Entry 4QXJ (X-ray diffraction, 2.80 A resolution); this record covers chains E and F of the 28 polymer chains in the assembly.

Chain E:
Protein: Proteasome subunit alpha type-6
Organism: Saccharomyces cerevisiae
Notes: EC 3.4.25.1
UniProt: P40302 (PSA6_YEAST); residues 0-233 here correspond to UniProt positions 1-234 (UniProt number = residue number + 1)
Chain sequence (234 residues; each row starts with the number of its first residue; numbering starts at 0):
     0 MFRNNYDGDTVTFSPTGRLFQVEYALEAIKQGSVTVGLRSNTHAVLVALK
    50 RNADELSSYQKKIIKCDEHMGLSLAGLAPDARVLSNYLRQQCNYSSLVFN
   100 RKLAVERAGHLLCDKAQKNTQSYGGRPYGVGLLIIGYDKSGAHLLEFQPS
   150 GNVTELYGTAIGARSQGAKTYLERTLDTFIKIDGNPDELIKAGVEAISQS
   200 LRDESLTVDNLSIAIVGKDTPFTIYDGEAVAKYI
Not modelled in the structure: 0-2
Curated features (UniProtKB/Swiss-Prot):
  - modified residue: Ser13 (Phosphoserine)
  - cross-link: Lys190 (Glycyl lysine isopeptide (Lys-Gly) (interchain with G-Cter in ubiquitin))

Chain F:
Protein: Probable proteasome subunit alpha type-7
Organism: Saccharomyces cerevisiae
Notes: EC 3.4.25.1
UniProt: P21242 (PSA7_YEAST); residues -3 to 284 here correspond to UniProt positions 1-288 (UniProt number = residue number + 4)
Chain sequence (288 residues; numbered -3 to 284; the number before each row is that of its first residue; numbers below 1 keep their minus sign (Met-3 is residue -3)):
    -3 MTSIGTGYDLSNSVFSPDGRNFQVEYAVKAVENGTTSIGIKCNDGVVFAV
    47 EKLITSKLLVPQKNVKIQVVDRHIGCVYSGLIPDGRHLVNRGREEAASFK
    97 KLYKTPIPIPAFADRLGQYVQAHTLYNSVRPFGVSTIFGGVDKNGAHLYM
   147 LEPSGSYWGYKGAATGKGRQSAKAELEKLVDHHPEGLSAREAVKQAAKII
   197 YLAHEDNKEKDFELEISWCSLSETNGLHKFVKGDLLQEAIDFAQKEINGD
   247 DDEDEDDSDNVMSSDDENAPVATNANATTDQEGDIHLE
Not modelled in the structure: -3 to 1, 245-284
Curated features (UniProtKB/Swiss-Prot):
  - modified residue: Thr-2 (N-acetylthreonine)

How chain E and chain F interact:
Residue-residue contacts (62; chain E residue first):
  Asn4(E) - Leu6(F)
  Tyr5(E) - Asp5(F)  hydrogen bond
  Tyr5(E) - Leu6(F)  hydrophobic
  Thr9(E) - Arg126(F)
  Val10(E) - Gln19(F)
  Val10(E) - Asn123(F)
  Val10(E) - Ser124(F)
  Val10(E) - Val125(F)
  Val10(E) - Arg126(F)
  Thr11(E) - Leu6(F)
  Thr11(E) - Gln19(F)
  Phe12(E) - Gln19(F)  hydrogen bond (backbone-side chain)
  Phe12(E) - Tyr22(F)
  Phe12(E) - Ala23(F)  hydrophobic
  Phe12(E) - Arg126(F)
  Phe12(E) - Pro127(F)
  Ser13(E) - Tyr22(F)
  Pro14(E) - Tyr22(F)  hydrophobic
  Pro14(E) - Lys25(F)
  Thr15(E) - Lys25(F)
  Gly16(E) - Tyr22(F)
  Gly16(E) - Ala26(F)
  Leu18(E) - Leu77(F)  hydrophobic
  Leu18(E) - Arg126(F)
  His109(E) - Arg82(F)
  Cys112(E) - Arg82(F)
  Asp113(E) - Arg82(F)  salt bridge
  Asp113(E) - Asn86(F)
  Gln116(E) - Pro79(F)
  Gln116(E) - Asp80(F)
  Gln116(E) - His83(F)  hydrogen bond
  Gln116(E) - Arg126(F)
  Thr119(E) - Arg126(F)  hydrogen bond (backbone-side chain)
  Gln120(E) - His119(F)
  Gln120(E) - Val125(F)
  Gln120(E) - Arg126(F)  hydrogen bond (backbone-backbone)
  Gln120(E) - Pro127(F)
  Gln120(E) - Phe128(F)
  Ser121(E) - Ser124(F)
  Tyr122(E) - Ser124(F)  hydrogen bond (backbone-backbone)
  Ser149(E) - Pro79(F)
  Gly150(E) - Pro79(F)
  Asn151(E) - Ile78(F)
  Asn151(E) - Pro79(F)
  Thr153(E) - Leu55(F)
  Thr153(E) - Asn60(F)
  Glu154(E) - Val56(F)
  Glu154(E) - Lys59(F)
  Glu154(E) - Asn60(F)  hydrogen bond (backbone-side chain)
  Leu155(E) - Leu54(F)
  Leu155(E) - Leu55(F)  hydrophobic
  Leu155(E) - Val56(F)
  Tyr156(E) - Leu54(F)  hydrogen bond (backbone-backbone)
  Tyr156(E) - Leu55(F)
  Tyr156(E) - Val56(F)
  Tyr156(E) - Pro57(F)
  Gly157(E) - Leu54(F)
  Lys168(E) - Leu54(F)
  Leu171(E) - Leu54(F)
  Glu172(E) - Ser52(F)  hydrogen bond
  Glu172(E) - Lys53(F)  hydrogen bond (side chain-backbone)
  Leu175(E) - Lys53(F)
Also at the interface, not in a pair above, chain E (37 interface residues in all): Arg38, Glu105, Lys117, Ser139, His142, Phe178
Also at the interface, not in a pair above, chain F (30 interface residues in all): Gly129

Summary:
Chain E and chain F form an interface of 37 and 30 residues respectively; the contacts include 10 hydrogen
bonds and 1 salt bridge. Polar contacts include Asp113(E)-Arg82(F), Tyr5(E)-Asp5(F) and Phe12(E)-Gln19(F).
Chain E is Proteasome subunit alpha type-6 and chain F is Probable proteasome subunit alpha type-7, both from
Saccharomyces cerevisiae; the structure, yCP beta5-M45A mutant in complex with the epoxyketone inhibitor ONX
0914, was determined by X-ray diffraction (same publication as 4QUX, 4QUY, 4QV0, 4QV1, 4QV3, 4QV4 and 42
further entries).
